8SSZ - chains H and I of the 11 polymer chains in the assembly; structure by electron microscopy, 2.64 A resolution.

Chain H:
Molecule: IgG1 Kappa Light Chain
From: Mus musculus
Chain sequence (238 residues; row label = number of the first residue in the row; numbers below 1 keep their minus sign (Met-18 is residue -18)):
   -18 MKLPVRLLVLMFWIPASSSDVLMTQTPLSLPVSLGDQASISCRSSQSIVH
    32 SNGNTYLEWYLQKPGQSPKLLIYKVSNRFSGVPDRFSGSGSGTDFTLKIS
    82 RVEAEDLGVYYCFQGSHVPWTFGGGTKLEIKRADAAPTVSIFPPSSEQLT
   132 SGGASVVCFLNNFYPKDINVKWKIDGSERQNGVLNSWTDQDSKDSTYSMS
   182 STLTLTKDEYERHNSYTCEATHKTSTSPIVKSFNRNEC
Disordered / not traced: -18 to 0, 219
Cystine bridges: Cys23-Cys93, Cys139-Cys199

Chain I:
Molecule: IgG1 Heavy Chain
From: Mus musculus
Chain sequence (462 residues; numbered -17 to 444; the number before each row is that of its first residue; numbers below 1 keep their minus sign (Met-17 is residue -17)):
   -17 MEWTWVFLFLLSVTAGVHSQVQLQQSGAEVMKPGASVKISCKGTGYTFSS
    33 YWIEWVKQRPGHGLERIGEILPGSGSTNYNEKFRGKATFTADKSSKTAYM
    83 QLSSLTSEDSAVYYCARYLPYYYAMDYWGQGTSVTVSSAKTTPPSVYPLA
   133 PGSAAQTNSMVTLGCLVKGYFPEPVTVTWNSGSLSSGVHTFPAVLQSDLY
   183 TLSSSVTVPSSTWPSETVTCNVAHPASSTKVDKKIVPRDCGCKPCICTVP
   233 EVSSVFIFPPKPKDVLTITLTPKVTCVVVDISKDDPEVQFSWFVDDVEVH
   283 TAQTQPREEQFNSTFRSVSELPIMHQDWLNGKEFKCRVNSAAFPAPIEKT
   333 ISKTKGRPKAPQVYTIPPPKEQMAKDKVSLTCMITDFFPEDITVEWQWNG
   383 QPAENYKNTQPIMDTDGSYFVYSKLNVQKSNWEAGNTFTCSVLHEGLHNH
   433 HTEKSLSHSPGK
Disordered / not traced: -17 to 2, 221-444
Cystine bridges: Cys23-Cys97, Cys147-Cys202

How chain H and chain I interact:
Residue-residue contacts (75):
  Asp1(H) - Glu63(I)
  Tyr37(H) - Tyr103(I)  hydrophobic
  Glu39(H) - Tyr100(I)
  Glu39(H) - Ala106(I)
  Tyr41(H) - Ala106(I)
  Tyr41(H) - Met107(I)
  Gln43(H) - Gln40(I)  hydrogen bond
  Gln43(H) - Tyr96(I)
  Ser48(H) - Tyr96(I)
  Ser48(H) - Trp110(I)
  Ser48(H) - Gly111(I)
  Pro49(H) - Trp110(I)
  Leu51(H) - Ala106(I)
  Leu51(H) - Met107(I)
  Phe60(H) - Asp108(I)
  Tyr92(H) - Leu46(I)  hydrophobic
  Phe94(H) - Tyr100(I)
  Gly96(H) - Tyr100(I)
  Gly96(H) - Tyr103(I)
  Pro100(H) - Arg48(I)
  Pro100(H) - Asn62(I)
  Trp101(H) - Glu36(I)
  Trp101(H) - Arg48(I)  hydrogen bond (backbone-side chain)
  Trp101(H) - Glu51(I)
  Trp101(H) - Tyr100(I)  hydrophobic
  Trp101(H) - Pro102(I)  hydrophobic
  Thr102(H) - Asn62(I)
  Phe103(H) - Val38(I)  hydrophobic
  Phe103(H) - Leu46(I)
  Phe103(H) - Trp110(I)  hydrophobic
  Ser121(H) - Thr144(I)  hydrogen bond
  Phe123(H) - Leu131(I)
  Phe123(H) - Ala132(I)
  Phe123(H) - Pro133(I)
  Phe123(H) - Thr144(I)
  Phe123(H) - Leu145(I)
  Phe123(H) - Gly146(I)
  Pro124(H) - Leu131(I)
  Pro124(H) - Ala132(I)
  Pro124(H) - Gly134(I)
  Pro124(H) - Arg220(I)  hydrogen bond (backbone-side chain)
  Pro125(H) - Arg220(I)  hydrogen bond (backbone-side chain)
  Ser126(H) - Pro130(I)  hydrogen bond (side chain-backbone)
  Gln129(H) - Tyr129(I)
  Ser132(H) - Tyr129(I)  hydrogen bond
  Ser136(H) - Leu131(I)
  Ser136(H) - Leu148(I)
  Val138(H) - Leu131(I)  hydrophobic
  Val138(H) - Leu148(I)  hydrophobic
  Phe140(H) - Phe173(I)  hydrophobic
  Phe140(H) - Ser187(I)
  Asn142(H) - Thr144(I)
  Asn142(H) - His171(I)
  Asn142(H) - Phe173(I)
  Asn142(H) - Ser187(I)  hydrogen bond
  Asn143(H) - His171(I)
  Leu165(H) - Val176(I)  hydrophobic
  Ser167(H) - Phe173(I)
  Ser167(H) - Val176(I)
  Trp168(H) - Pro174(I)
  Thr169(H) - Thr172(I)  hydrogen bond (side chain-backbone)
  Thr169(H) - Phe173(I)
  Asp172(H) - His171(I)  salt bridge
  Lys174(H) - Ser168(I)
  Lys174(H) - Gly169(I)
  Asp175(H) - His171(I)  salt bridge
  Thr177(H) - His171(I)
  Ser179(H) - His171(I)  hydrogen bond
  Ser179(H) - Phe173(I)
  Met180(H) - Phe173(I)
  Ser181(H) - Phe173(I)
  Ser181(H) - Ser185(I)
  Ser213(H) - Ala136(I)
  Phe214(H) - Ala136(I)
  Glu218(H) - Ser135(I)  hydrogen bond
Also at the interface, not in a pair above, chain H (50 interface residues in all): His31, Gln47, Ser97, Val99, Gly104, Ile122, Glu128, Asn166
Also at the interface, not in a pair above, chain I (47 interface residues in all): Gly45, Asn60, Tyr61, Val170, Leu177, Gln178, Thr183, Ser186

Overview:
The interface between chain H and chain I involves 50 residues on one side and 47 on the other; the contacts
include 11 hydrogen bonds and 2 salt bridges. Polar pairs include Asp172(H)-His171(I), Asp175(H)-His171(I) and
Gln43(H)-Gln40(I).
Here chain H is IgG1 Kappa Light Chain and chain I is IgG1 Heavy Chain, both from Mus musculus. Entry 8SSZ
(The 2alpha3beta stoichiometry of full-length human alpha4beta2 nicotinic acetylcholine receptor in complex
with acetylcholine and calcium) was determined by electron microscopy together with 8ST0, 8ST1, 8ST2 and 8ST3
from the same study.
